Entry 8HP7 (X-ray diffraction, 1.43 A resolution); this record covers chain A.

== Chain A ==
Name: (S)-2-haloacid dehalogenase
Source organism: Novosphingobium sp. MBES04
UniProtKB: A0A0S6WSA3 (A0A0S6WSA3_9SPHN); residues 1-242 here = UniProt positions 1-242
Amino-acid sequence (289 residues; each row starts with the number of its first residue; numbers below 1 keep their minus sign (Met-33 is residue -33)):
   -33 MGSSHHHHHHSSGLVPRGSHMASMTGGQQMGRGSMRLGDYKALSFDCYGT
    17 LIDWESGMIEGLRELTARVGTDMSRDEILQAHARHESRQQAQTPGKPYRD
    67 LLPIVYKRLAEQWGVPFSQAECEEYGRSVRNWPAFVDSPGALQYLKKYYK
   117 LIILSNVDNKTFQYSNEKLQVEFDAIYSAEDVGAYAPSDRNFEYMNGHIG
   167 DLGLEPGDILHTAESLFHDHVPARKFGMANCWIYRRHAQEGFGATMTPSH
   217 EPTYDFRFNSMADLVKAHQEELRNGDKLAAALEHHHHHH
Unresolved in the structure: -33 to 0, 242-255
Construct notes: initiating methionine (-33); expression tag (-32 to 0, 243-255); engineered mutation Ala152 (Lys in A0A0S6WSA3)
Covalent attachments: gamma-amino-butanoic acid (ABU) linked to Asp12
Residues lining bound ligands: gamma-amino-butanoic acid (ABU): Cys13, Tyr14, Trp20, Leu120, Ser121, Asn122, His184, Asp185

== Overview ==
Gamma-amino-butanoic acid is covalently linked to Asp12.
Chain A is (S)-2-haloacid dehalogenase (Novosphingobium sp. MBES04); the structure, Crystal structure of
(S)-2-haloacid dehalogenase K152A mutant trapped with (2R)-4-amino-2-hydroxybutanoic acid, was determined by
X-ray diffraction together with 8HP5 and 8HP6 from the same study.
